PDB entry 6EF0 | electron microscopy, 4.43 A resolution (low resolution: residue-level contacts below are approximate; hydrogen-bond / salt-bridge calls are withheld) | chains A and B of the 14 polymer chains in the assembly

[Chain A]
Molecule: Proteasome subunit alpha type-1
From: Saccharomyces cerevisiae (strain ATCC 204508 / S288c)
Notes: EC 3.4.25.1
Reference sequence: P21243 (PSA1_YEAST); numbering as in UniProt (aligned over 11-248)
Chain sequence (238 residues; numbered 11 to 248; the number before each row is that of its first residue):
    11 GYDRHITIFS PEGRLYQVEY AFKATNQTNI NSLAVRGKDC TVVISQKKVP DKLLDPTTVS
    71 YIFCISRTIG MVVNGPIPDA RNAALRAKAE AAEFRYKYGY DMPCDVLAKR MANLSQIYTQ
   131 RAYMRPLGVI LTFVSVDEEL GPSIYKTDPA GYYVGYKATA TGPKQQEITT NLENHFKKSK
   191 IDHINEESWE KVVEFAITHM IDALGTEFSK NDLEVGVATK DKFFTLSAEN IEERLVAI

[Chain B]
Molecule: Proteasome subunit alpha type-2
From: Saccharomyces cerevisiae (strain ATCC 204508 / S288c)
Notes: EC 3.4.25.1
Reference sequence: P23639 (PSA2_YEAST); residue numbers follow UniProt; this construct covers 1-250
Chain sequence (250 residues; each row starts with the number of its first residue):
     1 MTDRYSFSLT TFSPSGKLGQ IDYALTAVKQ GVTSLGIKAT NGVVIATEKK SSSPLAMSET
    61 LSKVSLLTPD IGAVYSGMGP DYRVLVDKSR KVAHTSYKRI YGEYPPTKLL VSEVAKIMQE
   121 ATQSGGVRPF GVSLLIAGHD EFNGFSLYQV DPSGSYFPWK ATAIGKGSVA AKTFLEKRWN
   181 DELELEDAIH IALLTLKESV EGEFNGDTIE LAIIGDENPD LLGYTGIPTD KGPRFRKLTS
   241 QEINDRLEAL
Swiss-Prot annotation at these positions:
  - cross-link: K108 (Glycyl lysine isopeptide (Lys-Gly) (interchain with G-Cter in ubiquitin))

[How chain A and chain B interact]
Contacting residue pairs (45; chain A residue first):
  T17(A) with G126(B); V127(B); R128(B)
  I18(A) with Q20(B)
  F19(A) with Q20(B); A24(B); R128(B)
  S20(A) with Y23(B)
  P21(A) with Y23(B)
  E22(A) with T26(B); Q30(B)
  G23(A) with Y23(B); T26(B); A27(B); Q30(B)
  K119(A) with R83(B)
  A122(A) with R83(B)
  N123(A) with R83(B); V84(B)
  Q126(A) with P80(B); D81(B); V84(B); F130(B)
  T129(A) with R128(B)
  Q130(A) with D81(B); G126(B); V127(B); R128(B)
  R131(A) with G126(B)
  A132(A) with R4(B)
  Y133(A) with T2(B); R4(B)
  A160(A) with P80(B)
  G161(A) with P80(B); R83(B)
  Y163(A) with R83(B)
  V164(A) with L61(B)
  G165(A) with M57(B); T60(B)
  Y166(A) with A56(B); M57(B)
  K167(A) with P54(B); L55(B)
  A168(A) with L55(B)
  E183(A) with P54(B)
Interface residues without a listed pair, chain A (29 interface residues in all): I16, Y162, T169, T179
Interface residues without a listed pair, chain B (25 interface residues in all): S8, L9, P129

[Overview]
29 residues of chain A face 25 of chain B across their interface.
Here chain A is Proteasome subunit alpha type-1 and chain B is Proteasome subunit alpha type-2, both from
Saccharomyces cerevisiae (strain ATCC 204508 / S288c). Entry 6EF0 (Yeast 26S proteasome bound to ubiquitinated
substrate (1D* motor state)) was determined by electron microscopy together with 6EF1 and 6EF2 from the same
study.
